PDB entry 3IR5 | X-ray diffraction, 2.30 A resolution | chains A and C of the 3 polymer chains in the assembly

== Chain A ==
Name: Respiratory nitrate reductase 1 alpha chain
Organism: Escherichia coli K-12
Notes: EC 1.7.99.4; fragment: NarG
UniProt: P09152 (NARG_ECOLI); residues 0-1246 here correspond to UniProt positions 1-1247 (UniProt number = residue number + 1)
Chain sequence (1247 residues; each row starts with the number of its first residue; numbering starts at 0):
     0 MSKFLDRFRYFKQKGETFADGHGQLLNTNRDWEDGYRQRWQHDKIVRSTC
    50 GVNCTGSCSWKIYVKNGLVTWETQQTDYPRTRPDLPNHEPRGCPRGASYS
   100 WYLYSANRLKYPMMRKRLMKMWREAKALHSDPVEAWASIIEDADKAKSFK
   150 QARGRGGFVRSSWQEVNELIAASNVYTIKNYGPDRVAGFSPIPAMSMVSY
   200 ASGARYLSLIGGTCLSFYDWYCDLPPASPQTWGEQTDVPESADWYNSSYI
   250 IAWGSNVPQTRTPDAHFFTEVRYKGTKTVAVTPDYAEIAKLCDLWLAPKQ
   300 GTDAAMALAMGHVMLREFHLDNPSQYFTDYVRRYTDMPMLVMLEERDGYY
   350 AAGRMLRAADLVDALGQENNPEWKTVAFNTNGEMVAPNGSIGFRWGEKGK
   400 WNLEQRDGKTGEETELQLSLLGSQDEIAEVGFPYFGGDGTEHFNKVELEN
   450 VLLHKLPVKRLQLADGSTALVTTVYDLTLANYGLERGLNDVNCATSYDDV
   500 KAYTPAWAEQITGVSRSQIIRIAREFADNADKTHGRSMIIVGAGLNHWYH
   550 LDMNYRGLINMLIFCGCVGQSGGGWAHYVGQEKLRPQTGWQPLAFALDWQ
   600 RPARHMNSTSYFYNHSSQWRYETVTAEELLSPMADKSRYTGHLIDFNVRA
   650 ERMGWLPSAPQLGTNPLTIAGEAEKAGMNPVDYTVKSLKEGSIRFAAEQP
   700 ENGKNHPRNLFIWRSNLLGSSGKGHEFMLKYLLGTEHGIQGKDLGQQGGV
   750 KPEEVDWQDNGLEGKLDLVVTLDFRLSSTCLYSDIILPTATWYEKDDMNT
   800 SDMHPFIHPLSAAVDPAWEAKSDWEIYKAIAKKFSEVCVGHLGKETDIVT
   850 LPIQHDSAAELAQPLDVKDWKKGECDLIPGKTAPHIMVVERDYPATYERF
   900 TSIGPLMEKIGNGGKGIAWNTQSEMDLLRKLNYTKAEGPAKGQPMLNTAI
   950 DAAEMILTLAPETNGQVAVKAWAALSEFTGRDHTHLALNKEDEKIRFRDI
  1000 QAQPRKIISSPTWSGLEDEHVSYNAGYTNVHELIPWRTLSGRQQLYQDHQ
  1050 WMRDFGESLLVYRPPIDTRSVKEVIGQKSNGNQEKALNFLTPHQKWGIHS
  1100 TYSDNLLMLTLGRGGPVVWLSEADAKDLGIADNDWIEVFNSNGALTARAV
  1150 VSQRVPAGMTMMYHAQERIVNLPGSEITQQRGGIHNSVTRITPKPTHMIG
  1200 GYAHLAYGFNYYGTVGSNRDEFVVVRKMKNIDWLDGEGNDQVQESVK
Unresolved in the structure: 0, 1245-1246
Differences from the reference sequence: engineered mutation Cys-49 (His50 in P09152)
Bound ions: 4Fe-4S cluster Fe: Cys-49, Cys-53, Cys-57, Cys-92; molybdenum(VI) ion: Asp-222 (together with MD1)
Small-molecule neighbours:
  - MD1 (phosphoric acid 4-(2-amino-4-oxo-3,4,5,6,-tetrahydro-pteridin-6-yl)-2-hydroxy-3,4-dimercapto-but-3-en-yl ester guanylate ester), molecule 1: Gly-50, Val-51, Asn-52, Pro-190, Ser-198, Tyr-220, Asp-222, His-546, Trp-712, Arg-713, Ser-714, Asn-715, Leu-716, Ser-719, Ser-720, Lys-722, Leu-771, Asp-772, Phe-773, Arg-774, Ser-776, Thr-788, Trp-791, Lys-794, Asp-822, Thr-1090, His-1092, Ile-1097, His-1098, Ser-1099, Thr-1100, His-1163, His-1184, Asn-1185, Thr-1188, Asn-1217, Arg-1218
  - MD1, molecule 2: Asn-52, Cys-53, Arg-94, Asp-222, Trp-252, Gly-253, Ser-254, Asn-255, Gln-258, Thr-259, Arg-260, Val-280, Thr-281, Pro-282, Asp-283, Ala-285, Pro-297, Gln-299, Gly-300, Asp-302, Gly-541, Ala-542, Gly-543, Leu-544, Trp-547, Tyr-577, Val-578, Gly-579, Leu-1089, Pro-1091, His-1092, Gln-1093, Gly-1096, Ile-1097, His-1098, Tyr-1162, His-1163, Arg-1218
  - 4Fe-4S cluster (SF4): Thr-48, Cys-49, Val-51, Cys-53, Gly-55, Ser-56, Cys-57, Trp-59, Gly-91, Cys-92, Arg-94, Gly-95, Pro-262, Ile-1097, Tyr-1101
Swiss-Prot annotation at these positions:
  - binding site ([4Fe-4S] cluster): Cys-53, Cys-57, Cys-92
  - binding site (Mo-bis(molybdopterin guanine dinucleotide)): Asp-222
From the paper describing this entry:
  - 4Fe-4S cluster coordination: Cys-53, Cys-57, Cys-92
  - molybdenum(VI) ion coordination: Asp-222
  - binding site for MD1: Gly-50, Asn-52, Cys-53, Arg-94
  - mutagenesis - H49C: abolished catalytic activity on benzyl viologen
  - binding site for phosphatidyl glycerol: Arg-6

== Chain C ==
Name: Respiratory nitrate reductase 1 gamma chain
Organism: Escherichia coli K-12
Notes: EC 1.7.99.4; fragment: NarI
UniProt: P11350 (NARI_ECOLI); numbering as in UniProt (aligned over 1-225)
Chain sequence (225 residues; numbered 1 to 225; the number before each row is that of its first residue):
     1 MQFLNMFFFDIYPYIAGAVFLIGSWLRYDYGQYTWRAASSQMLDRKGMNL
    51 ASNLFHIGILGIFVGHFFGMLTPHWMYEAWLPIEVKQKMAMFAGGASGVL
   101 CLIGGVLLLKRRLFSPRVRATTTGADILILSLLVIQCALGLLTIPFSAQH
   151 MDGSEMMKLVGWAQSVVTFHGGASQHLDGVAFIFRLHLVLGMTLFLLFPF
   201 SRLIHIWSVPVEYLTRKYQLVRARH
Unresolved in the structure: 73-77
Modified residues: Met-1 (n-formylmethionine; FME)
Bound ions: heme Fe site 1: His-56, His-205; heme Fe site 2: His-66, His-187
Small-molecule neighbours:
  - phosphatidyl glycerol (AGA; (1S)-2-{[{[(2S)-2,3-dihydroxypropyl]oxy}(hydroxy)phosphoryl]oxy}-1-[(pentanoyloxy)methyl]ethyl octanoate): Leu-21, Ser-24, Trp-25, Tyr-28, Trp-35, Trp-207, Ser-208
  - heme (HEM), molecule 1: Ala-37, Ser-39, Ser-40, Gln-41, Met-48, Ser-52, Phe-55, His-56, Ile-59, Leu-60, Leu-108, Arg-111, Arg-112, Leu-130, Leu-133, Arg-202, Leu-203, His-205, Ile-206, Val-209
  - heme (HEM), molecule 2: Ile-59, Ile-62, His-66, Met-70, Gln-87, Ala-90, Gly-94, Gly-95, Gly-98, Leu-133, Gln-136, Cys-137, Gly-140, Leu-141, Thr-143, Ile-144, Ser-147, Met-156, Leu-159, Trp-162, Phe-184, His-187, Leu-188, Gly-191, Met-192, Leu-194, Phe-195
Swiss-Prot annotation at these positions:
  - binding site (heme b): His-56, His-66, His-187, His-205
  - modified residue: Met-1 (N-formylmethionine)

== How chain A and chain C interact ==
Pairs across the interface - 35 pairs, chain A then chain C:
  Ser-1(A) / Trp-25(C)
  Ser-1(A) / Asp-29(C)  hydrogen bond
  Lys-2(A) / Tyr-28(C)
  Lys-2(A) / Asp-29(C)  hydrogen bond (backbone-side chain)
  Lys-2(A) / Gln-32(C)
  Phe-3(A) / Trp-25(C)
  Phe-3(A) / Tyr-28(C)  hydrophobic
  Phe-3(A) / Asp-29(C)  hydrogen bond (backbone-side chain)
  Arg-6(A) / Tyr-28(C)
  Tyr-9(A) / Glu-212(C)  hydrogen bond
  Thr-16(A) / Lys-217(C)
  Phe-17(A) / Val-221(C)  hydrophobic
  Gly-20(A) / Lys-217(C)
  His-21(A) / Tyr-218(C)
  His-21(A) / Gln-219(C)  hydrogen bond (backbone-backbone)
  Gly-22(A) / Gln-219(C)
  Gln-23(A) / Gln-219(C)  hydrogen bond (backbone-backbone)
  Gln-23(A) / Leu-220(C)
  Gln-23(A) / Val-221(C)  hydrogen bond (backbone-backbone)
  Leu-24(A) / Val-221(C)
  Leu-24(A) / Ala-223(C)
  Leu-25(A) / Leu-220(C)  hydrophobic
  Leu-25(A) / Val-221(C)  hydrogen bond (backbone-backbone)
  Leu-25(A) / Arg-222(C)
  Leu-25(A) / Ala-223(C)  hydrogen bond (backbone-backbone)
  Asn-26(A) / Ala-223(C)
  Asn-26(A) / His-225(C)
  Thr-27(A) / Arg-222(C)
  Thr-27(A) / His-225(C)
  Asn-28(A) / Arg-222(C)  hydrogen bond (backbone-side chain)
  Asn-28(A) / His-225(C)
  Arg-29(A) / Arg-222(C)
  Arg-29(A) / Ala-223(C)  hydrogen bond (side chain-backbone)
  Arg-29(A) / Arg-224(C)
  Trp-31(A) / Arg-222(C)

== Overview ==
18 residues of chain A and 14 residues of chain C are in contact, with 11 hydrogen bonds. Among the polar
pairs are Ser-1(A)/Asp-29(C), Lys-2(A)/Asp-29(C) and Phe-3(A)/Asp-29(C). The paper reports a binding site for
MD1 at Gly-50(A), Asn-52(A) and Cys-53(A) among others; H49C of chain A abolishes catalytic activity on benzyl
viologen.
Here chain A is Respiratory nitrate reductase 1 alpha chain and chain C is Respiratory nitrate reductase 1
gamma chain, both from Escherichia coli K-12. Entry 3IR5 (Crystal structure of NarGHI mutant NarG-H49C) was
determined by X-ray diffraction, deposited together with 3IR6 and 3IR7.
